4RDN - chain A; structure by X-ray diffraction, 2.10 A resolution.

[Chain A]
Name: YTH domain-containing family protein 2
Source organism: Homo sapiens
UniProt: Q9Y5A9 (YTHD2_HUMAN); residues 408-552 here = UniProt positions 408-552
Sequence (167 residues; numbered 386 to 552; the number before each row is that of its first residue):
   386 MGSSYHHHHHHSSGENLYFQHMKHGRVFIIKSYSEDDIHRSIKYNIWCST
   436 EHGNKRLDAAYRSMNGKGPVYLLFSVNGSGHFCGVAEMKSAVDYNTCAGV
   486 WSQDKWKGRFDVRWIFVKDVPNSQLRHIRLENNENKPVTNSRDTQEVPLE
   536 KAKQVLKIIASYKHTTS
Disordered / not traced: 386-399, 549-552
Construct notes: expression tag (386-407)
Small-molecule neighbours: N-methyladenosine (6MD): K416, S417, Y418, S419, D422, W432, C433, S434, T435, N462, W486, K490, W491, D528
Swiss-Prot annotation at these positions:
  - binding site (RNA): K416 to Y418, D422, W432, C433, N462, W486, W491
  - mutagenesis: R411 (R411A: Slightly decreased binding to RNAs), K416 (K416A: Decreased binding to RNAs), W432 (W432A: Reduced binding to N6-methyladenosine (m6A)-containing RNAs. Reduced ability to undergo liquid-liquid phase separation. Reduced binding to C5-methylcytosine (m5C)-containing RNAs), R441 (R441A: Slightly decreased binding to RNAs), W486 (W486A: Reduced binding to N6-methyladenosine (m6A)-containing RNAs. Reduced ability to undergo liquid-liquid phase separation; when associated with A-432), W491 (W491A: Reduced binding to N6-methyladenosine (m6A)-containing RNAs), R527 (R527A: Decreased binding to RNAs)

[Overview]
Chain A binds N-methyladenosine. Curated annotation (UniProt) lists 9 RNA-binding residues and 7 mutagenesis
sites.
Chain A is YTH domain-containing family protein 2 (Homo sapiens); the structure, Structure of YTH-YTHDF2 in
complex with m6A, was determined by X-ray diffraction together with 4RDO from the same study.
